Entry 7VAR (electron microscopy, 2.90 A resolution); this record covers chains B and D of the 12 polymer chains in the assembly.

[Chain B]
Name: V-type ATP synthase alpha chain
Organism: Thermus thermophilus HB8
Notes: EC 7.1.2.2
UniProt: Q56403 (VATA_THET8); numbering as in UniProt (aligned over 1-578)
Sequence (578 residues; each row starts with the number of its first residue):
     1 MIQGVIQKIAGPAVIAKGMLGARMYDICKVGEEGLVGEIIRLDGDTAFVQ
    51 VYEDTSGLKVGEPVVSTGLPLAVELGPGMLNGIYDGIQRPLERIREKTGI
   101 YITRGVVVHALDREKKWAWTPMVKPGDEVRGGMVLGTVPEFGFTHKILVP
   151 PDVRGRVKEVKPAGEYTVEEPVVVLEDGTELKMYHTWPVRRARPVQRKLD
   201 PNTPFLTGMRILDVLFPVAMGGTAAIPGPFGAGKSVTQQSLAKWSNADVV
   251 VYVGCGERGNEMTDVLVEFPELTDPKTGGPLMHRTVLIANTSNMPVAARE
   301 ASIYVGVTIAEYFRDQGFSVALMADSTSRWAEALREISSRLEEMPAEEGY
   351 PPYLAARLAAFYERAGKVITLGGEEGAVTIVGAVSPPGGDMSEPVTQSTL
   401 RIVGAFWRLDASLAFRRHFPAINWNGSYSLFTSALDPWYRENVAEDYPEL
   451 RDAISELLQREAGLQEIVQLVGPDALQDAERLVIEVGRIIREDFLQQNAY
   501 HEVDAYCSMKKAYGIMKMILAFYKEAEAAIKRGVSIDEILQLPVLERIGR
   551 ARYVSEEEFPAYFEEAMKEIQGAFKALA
Not modelled in the structure: 33
Sequence notes: conflict A232 (Ser in Q56403), S235 (Thr in Q56403)

[Chain D]
Name: V-type ATP synthase beta chain
Organism: Thermus thermophilus HB8
UniProt: Q56404 (VATB_THET8); numbering as in UniProt (aligned over 1-478)
Sequence (478 residues; row label = number of the first residue in the row):
     1 MDLLKKEYTGITYISGPLLFVENAKDLAYGAIVDIKDGTGRVRGGQVIEV
    51 SEEYAVIQVFEETTGLDLATTSVSLVEDVARLGVSKEMLGRRFNGIGKPI
   101 DGLPPITPEKRLPITGLPLNPVARRKPEQFIQTGISTIDVMNTLVRGQKL
   151 PIFSGSGLPANEIAAQIARQATVRPDLSGEGEKEEPFAVVFAAMGITQRE
   201 LSYFIQEFERTGALSRSVLFLNKADDPTIERILTPRMALTVAEYLAFEHD
   251 YHVLVILTDMTNYCEALREIGAAREEIPGRRGYPGYMYTDLATIYERAGV
   301 VEGKKGSVTQIPILSMPDDDRTHPIPDLTGYITEGQIQLSRELHRKGIYP
   351 PIDPLPSLSRLMNNGVGKGKTREDHKQVSDQLYSAYANGVDIRKLVAIIG
   401 EDALTENDRRYLQFADAFERFFINQGQQNRSIEESLQIAWALLSMLPQGE
   451 LKRISKDHIGKYYGQKLEEIWGAPQALD
Not modelled in the structure: 1-4, 475-478

[Chain B / chain D interface]
Residue-residue contacts (78; chain B residue first):
  Q7(B) with S51(D); E52(D), hydrogen bond
  K8(B) with E49(D), salt bridge; V50(D); S51(D)
  I9(B) with Y29(D), hydrophobic; E49(D); V50(D), hydrogen bond (backbone-backbone)
  G11(B) with Y29(D), hydrogen bond (backbone-side chain)
  K17(B) with E52(D), salt bridge
  D54(B) with T115(D)
  T55(B) with Y29(D)
  S56(B) with Y29(D)
  G57(B) with A28(D); Y29(D), hydrogen bond (backbone-backbone)
  L58(B) with A28(D); Y29(D), hydrogen bond (backbone-backbone)
  K59(B) with D26(D); A28(D)
  V60(B) with V50(D), hydrophobic
  L91(B) with N120(D), hydrogen bond (backbone-side chain); V122(D), hydrophobic
  R95(B) with N120(D); V122(D); A123(D); E302(D)
  I100(B) with L119(D); N120(D), hydrogen bond (backbone-backbone); V301(D), hydrophobic
  Y101(B) with L117(D); P118(D); L119(D), hydrophobic; E243(D), hydrogen bond; F247(D)
  I102(B) with P118(D), hydrogen bond (backbone-backbone); N120(D)
  T103(B) with L117(D)
  F230(B) with L358(D), hydrophobic; R360(D)
  R258(B) with E296(D); G330(D); Y331(D); I332(D); T333(D), hydrogen bond (side chain-backbone)
  G259(B) with E296(D), hydrogen bond (backbone-side chain)
  N260(B) with P127(D); G147(D); E334(D), hydrogen bond; L361(D)
  E261(B) with R360(D), salt bridge
  T263(B) with R124(D); R125(D)
  D264(B) with K126(D), salt bridge
  L266(B) with P121(D)
  T291(B) with E296(D)
  S292(B) with Y288(D); A292(D); E296(D)
  N293(B) with P118(D); A292(D); E296(D)
  R299(B) with Y288(D); T289(D)
  S328(B) with Y331(D)
  R329(B) with Y288(D), hydrogen bond; Y331(D), hydrogen bond (side chain-backbone)
  E332(B) with Y288(D)
  R335(B) with R280(D)
  E336(B) with G285(D); Y286(D); T289(D), hydrogen bond
  S339(B) with G285(D)
  R340(B) with Y286(D)
  E342(B) with I277(D)
  E348(B) with R280(D)
  S385(B) with Y331(D)
  P387(B) with Y331(D), hydrophobic
  R417(B) with R453(D)
Other interface residues (no listed pair), chain B (51 interface residues in all): A10, I83, E92, I94, G99, G256, M294, G349, F415
Other interface residues (no listed pair), chain D (46 interface residues in all): K25, K149, T293, K304, D327

[Overview]
Chain B and chain D form an interface of 51 and 46 residues respectively; the contacts include 15 hydrogen
bonds and 4 salt bridges. Polar pairs include K8(B)-E49(D), K17(B)-E52(D) and E261(B)-R360(D).
Here chain B is V-type ATP synthase alpha chain and chain D is V-type ATP synthase beta chain, both from
Thermus thermophilus HB8. Entry 7VAR (V1EG domain of V/A-ATPase from Thermus thermophilus at low ATP
concentration, state1-1) was determined by electron microscopy, deposited together with 7VAI, 7VAJ, 7VAK,
7VAL, 7VAM, 7VAN and 11 further entries.
